5PAE - chains A and B; structure by X-ray diffraction, 1.45 A resolution.

[Chain A]
Name: Coagulation factor VII light chain
Source organism: Homo sapiens
Notes: EC 3.4.21.21
UniProtKB: P08709 (FA7_HUMAN); residues 149-212 here = UniProt positions 149-212
Amino-acid sequence (64 residues; each row starts with the number of its first residue):
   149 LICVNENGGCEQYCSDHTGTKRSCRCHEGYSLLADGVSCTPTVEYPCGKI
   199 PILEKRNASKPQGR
Disordered / not traced: 205-212
Disulfide bonds: Cys151-Cys162, Cys158-Cys172, Cys174-Cys187
Swiss-Prot annotation at these positions:
  - site: Arg212 (Cleavage)
  - glycosylation: Asn205 (N-linked (GlcNAc...) asparagine)

[Chain B]
Name: Coagulation factor VII heavy chain
Source organism: Homo sapiens
Notes: EC 3.4.21.21
UniProtKB: P08709 (FA7_HUMAN); residues 213-466 here = UniProt positions 213-466
Amino-acid sequence (254 residues; each row starts with the number of its first residue):
   213 IVGGKVCPKGECPWQVLLLVNGAQLCGGTLINTIWVVSAAHCFDKIKNWR
   263 NLIAVLGEHDLSEHDGDEQSRRVAQVIIPSTYVPGTTNHDIALLRLHQPV
   313 VLTDHVVPLCLPERTFSERTLAFVRFSLVSGWGQLLDRGATALELMVLNV
   363 PRLMTQDCLQQSRKVGDSPNITEYMFCAGYSDGSKDSCKGDSGGPHATHY
   413 RGTWYLTGIVSWGQGCATVGHFGVYTRVSQYIEWLQKLMRSEPRPGVLLR
   463 APFP
Disordered / not traced: 376-381, 426
Disulfide bonds: Cys219-Cys224, Cys238-Cys254, Cys370-Cys389, Cys400-Cys428
Swiss-Prot annotation at these positions:
  - active site (Charge relay system): His253, Asp302, Ser404
  - binding site (substrate): Asp398
  - glycosylation: Asn382 (N-linked (GlcNAc...) asparagine)

[Chain A / chain B interface]
Contacting residue pairs - 47 pairs, chain A then chain B:
  Cys151(A) - Arg331(B)
  Val152(A) - Arg331(B)
  Glu154(A) - Arg413(B)  hydrogen bond (backbone-side chain)
  Asn155(A) - Phe328(B)
  Asn155(A) - Thr332(B)  hydrogen bond
  Asn155(A) - Tyr412(B)
  Asn155(A) - Arg413(B)
  Gly157(A) - Arg413(B)  hydrogen bond (backbone-side chain)
  Cys158(A) - Arg413(B)  hydrogen bond (backbone-side chain)
  Glu159(A) - Tyr412(B)
  Glu159(A) - Arg413(B)
  Gln160(A) - Phe328(B)
  Gln160(A) - Tyr417(B)
  Tyr161(A) - Leu323(B)
  Tyr161(A) - Pro324(B)
  Tyr161(A) - Glu325(B)
  Tyr161(A) - Phe328(B)  hydrophobic
  Tyr161(A) - Tyr417(B)
  Arg173(A) - Glu325(B)  salt bridge
  His175(A) - Leu323(B)
  Tyr178(A) - Thr415(B)
  Tyr193(A) - Leu314(B)
  Tyr193(A) - Thr315(B)
  Tyr193(A) - Asp316(B)  hydrogen bond
  Pro194(A) - Val319(B)
  Cys195(A) - Pro320(B)
  Cys195(A) - Cys322(B)  disulfide
  Cys195(A) - Thr415(B)
  Gly196(A) - Trp226(B)
  Gly196(A) - Pro320(B)  hydrogen bond (backbone-backbone)
  Gly196(A) - Cys322(B)
  Gly196(A) - Thr415(B)
  Gly196(A) - Trp416(B)  hydrogen bond (backbone-backbone)
  Lys197(A) - Trp226(B)
  Lys197(A) - Val319(B)
  Lys197(A) - Gly414(B)  hydrogen bond (side chain-backbone)
  Lys197(A) - Thr415(B)  hydrogen bond
  Ile198(A) - Gly222(B)
  Ile198(A) - Glu223(B)
  Ile198(A) - Trp226(B)  hydrophobic
  Ile198(A) - Trp416(B)
  Pro199(A) - Asp316(B)
  Pro199(A) - Val319(B)  hydrophobic
  Ile200(A) - Lys221(B)
  Ile200(A) - Glu223(B)
  Leu201(A) - Glu223(B)
  Lys203(A) - Asp316(B)  salt bridge
Interface residues without a listed pair, chain A (24 interface residues in all): Cys162, Asp164
Interface residues without a listed pair, chain B (25 interface residues in all): Pro225, Leu321, Thr327
Disulfides between the chains: Cys195(A)-Cys322(B)

[In short]
Chain A and chain B form an interface of 24 and 25 residues respectively; the contacts include 1 disulfide
bond, 9 hydrogen bonds and 2 salt bridges. Polar pairs include Arg173(A)-Glu325(B), Lys203(A)-Asp316(B) and
Glu154(A)-Arg413(B).
Chain A is Coagulation factor VII light chain and chain B is Coagulation factor VII heavy chain, both from
Homo sapiens; the structure, Crystal Structure of Factor VIIa in complex with
(2S)-2-hydroxy-N-[[3-[5-hydroxy-4-(1H-pyrrolo[3,2-c]pyridin-2-yl)pyrazol-1-yl]phenyl]methyl]propanamide, was
determined by X-ray diffraction.
